Entry 9ILT (X-ray diffraction, 3.25 A resolution); this record covers chains C and F of the 8 polymer chains in the assembly.

== Chain C ==
Name: Polysulphide reductase NrfD
Source organism: Chloroflexus aurantiacus J-10-fl
UniProt: A9WEV4 (A9WEV4_CHLAA); residues 1-486 here = UniProt positions 1-486
Amino-acid sequence (486 residues; numbered 1 to 486; the number before each row is that of its first residue):
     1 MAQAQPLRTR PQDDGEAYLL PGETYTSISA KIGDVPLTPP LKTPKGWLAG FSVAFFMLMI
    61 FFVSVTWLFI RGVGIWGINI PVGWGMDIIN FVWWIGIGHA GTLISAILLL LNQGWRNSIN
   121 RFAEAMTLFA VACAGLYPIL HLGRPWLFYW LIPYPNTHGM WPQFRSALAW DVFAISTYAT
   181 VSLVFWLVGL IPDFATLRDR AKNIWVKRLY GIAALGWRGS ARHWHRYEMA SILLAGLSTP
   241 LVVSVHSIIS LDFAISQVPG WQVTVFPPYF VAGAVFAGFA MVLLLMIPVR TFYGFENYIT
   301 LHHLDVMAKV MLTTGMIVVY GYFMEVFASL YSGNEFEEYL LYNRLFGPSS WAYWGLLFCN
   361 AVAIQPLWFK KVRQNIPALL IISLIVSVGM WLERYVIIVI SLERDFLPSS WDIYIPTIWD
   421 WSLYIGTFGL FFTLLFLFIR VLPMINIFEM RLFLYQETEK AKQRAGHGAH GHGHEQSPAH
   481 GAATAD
Disordered / not traced: 1-15, 465-486
Small-molecule neighbours: heme c (HEC): Trp150, Thr157, His158, Met160

== Chain F ==
Name: Quinol:cytochrome c oxidoreductase quinone-binding subunit 2
Source organism: Chloroflexus aurantiacus J-10-fl
UniProt: A9WEV7 (A9WEV7_CHLAA); residue numbers follow UniProt; this construct covers 1-411
Amino-acid sequence (411 residues; each row starts with the number of its first residue):
     1 MATTSISQTR IPQLGQVQML GLAAAVIGIG VLAAGYFLSP TSFFESYIYG YYVAMTIPLG
    61 CLGFLMVQHL TGGAWGVTVR RMLEAGAATL PIMGLLFIPI ALGYFDTYKA LGLEHPLYEW
   121 ANPEVVTPGG AEFDPIIAHK VPWLSPLWVT ARIAIFFIIW SALALTLRAW SRQQDAGGDA
   181 KKLATRMRRL SGIGVALFVI TVTFFSFDVA MSLDPHWFST IYGAHYMANA GLMTLAFLAL
   241 MMSRVRDAAL FREYVSVKPI HDIGKLIFAF TVLWTYMSYG QLVIIWSGDV AEFTPWYVHR
   301 TQHGWVFVAL ALMLFAFALP FFVLLFRGTK RNLNTLATIA GWIVVMRFVD MAWIILPEFR
   361 EHLWDIAITD VAAPIGLIGL VIALFAANVQ QAPLLPLRDP NMEQLQNSGH H
Disordered / not traced: 1-10, 407-411

== Interface between chain C and chain F ==
Residue-residue contacts - 46 pairs, chain C then chain F:
  Asn112(C) with Lys258(F)
  Ser247(C) with Tyr276(F), hydrogen bond
  Leu251(C) with Ile284(F), hydrophobic
  Ala254(C) with Ile284(F), hydrophobic
  Ile255(C) with Val283(F); Ser287(F); Gly288(F)
  Gln257(C) with Asp289(F)
  Gln262(C) with Ile284(F), hydrogen bond (side chain-backbone); Gly288(F), hydrogen bond (side chain-backbone); Val290(F)
  Val263(C) with Thr220(F); Ile284(F)
  Thr264(C) with Ser219(F); Thr220(F), hydrogen bond (backbone-side chain); Ile221(F); Gln281(F); Ile284(F)
  Val265(C) with Thr220(F), hydrogen bond (backbone-side chain); Ile221(F)
  Pro267(C) with Tyr276(F); Ile284(F)
  Pro268(C) with Tyr276(F); Met277(F), hydrophobic
  Tyr320(C) with Ile200(F), hydrophobic; Thr203(F), hydrogen bond
  Met324(C) with Thr203(F); Phe207(F), hydrophobic; Thr220(F)
  Phe327(C) with Trp143(F); Phe204(F), hydrophobic; Phe207(F), hydrophobic
  Ala328(C) with Phe218(F), hydrophobic; Thr220(F)
  Leu330(C) with His139(F), hydrogen bond (backbone-side chain)
  Tyr331(C) with His139(F); Lys140(F), hydrogen bond (backbone-side chain); Leu144(F); Phe218(F), hydrophobic
  Ser332(C) with His139(F); Phe218(F)
  Asn334(C) with Glu292(F)
  Trp368(C) with Gly192(F); Ile193(F)
  Lys370(C) with Arg189(F)
  Arg464(C) with Glu403(F)
Interface residues without a listed pair, chain C (28 interface residues in all): Trp170, Val243, Val271, Gly333, Glu338
Interface residues without a listed pair, chain F (36 interface residues in all): Ile136, Val199, Met211, Ser212, Pro215, Trp217, Ala224, Ile285, Phe293

== Overview ==
28 residues of chain C and 36 residues of chain F are in contact; the contacts include 8 hydrogen bonds. Polar
contacts include Ser247(C)-Tyr276(F), Gln262(C)-Ile284(F) and Gln262(C)-Gly288(F). Chain C binds heme c.
Chain C is Polysulphide reductase NrfD and chain F is Quinol:cytochrome c oxidoreductase quinone-binding
subunit 2, both from Chloroflexus aurantiacus J-10-fl; the structure, Crystal structure of alternative complex
III from Chloroflexus aurantiacus, was determined by X-ray diffraction.
